3ZTJ - chains D and F of the 12 polymer chains in the assembly; structure by X-ray diffraction, 3.41 A resolution.

# Chain D (and F)
Name: Hemagglutinin HA2 chain
Organism: Influenza A virus
Notes: chain F of this document is another copy of the same molecule, construct and numbering; everything in this record applies to it too
Reference sequence: P03437 (HEMA_I68A0); residues 1-175 here correspond to UniProt positions 346-520 (UniProt number = residue number + 345)
Amino-acid sequence (175 residues; numbered 1 to 175; the number before each row is that of its first residue):
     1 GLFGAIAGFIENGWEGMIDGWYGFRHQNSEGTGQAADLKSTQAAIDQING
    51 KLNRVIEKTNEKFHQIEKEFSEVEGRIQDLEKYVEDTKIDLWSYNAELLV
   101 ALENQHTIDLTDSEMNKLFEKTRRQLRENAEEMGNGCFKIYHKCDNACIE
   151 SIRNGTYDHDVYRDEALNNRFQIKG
Not modelled in the structure: 173-175
Disulfide bonds: C144-C148
Covalently attached groups: N-acetylglucosamine (NAG) linked to N154
Swiss-Prot annotation at these positions:
  - glycosylation: N154 (N-linked (GlcNAc...) asparagine)

# How chain D and chain F interact
Residue-residue contacts - 48 pairs, chain D then chain F:
  G1(D) with K117(F)
  L2(D) with F3(F); D109(F); S113(F), hydrogen bond (backbone-side chain); K117(F)
  F3(D) with F3(F), hydrophobic
  G4(D) with K117(F)
  F9(D) with R124(F)
  R76(D) with F70(F); E74(F), salt bridge; I77(F); E81(F), salt bridge
  D79(D) with H64(F); I66(F)
  L80(D) with L80(F), hydrophobic; E81(F)
  Y83(D) with K62(F); I66(F), hydrophobic; K68(F), hydrogen bond; E85(F), hydrogen bond; K88(F), hydrogen bond
  V84(D) with V84(F), hydrophobic
  D86(D) with K62(F); F63(F)
  T87(D) with K88(F), hydrogen bond
  L91(D) with L91(F), hydrophobic; W92(F); N95(F)
  Y94(D) with W92(F), hydrophobic; N95(F), hydrogen bond (side chain-backbone); L99(F)
  N95(D) with N95(F)
  E97(D) with R54(F), salt bridge
  A101(D) with R54(F)
  L102(D) with L102(F), hydrophobic
  R123(D) with R123(F)
  E131(D) with R127(F), salt bridge; E128(F); R163(F), salt bridge
  E132(D) with R124(F), salt bridge; R127(F)
  K139(D) with R127(F)
  Y141(D) with R127(F), hydrogen bond; R163(F)
  R170(D) with E128(F), salt bridge; R163(F), hydrogen bond (backbone-side chain)
  F171(D) with E128(F); L167(F), hydrophobic
Also at the interface, not in a pair above, chain D (30 interface residues in all): D90, Q105, D109, F119, G134
Also at the interface, not in a pair above, chain F (35 interface residues in all): K58, N60, Q65, Q78, H106, L110

# Summary
30 residues of chain D and 35 residues of chain F are in contact; the contacts include 8 hydrogen bonds and 7
salt bridges. Polar pairs include R76(D)-E74(F), R76(D)-E81(F) and E97(D)-R54(F). N-acetylglucosamine is
covalently linked to N154(D).
Chain D and chain F are both Hemagglutinin HA2 chain (Influenza A virus); the structure, Structure of
influenza A neutralizing antibody selected from cultures of single human plasma cells in complex ..., was
determined by X-ray diffraction, deposited together with 3ZTN.
